PDB entry 4V0Q | X-ray diffraction, 2.30 A resolution | chain A

# Chain A
Name: NS5 polymerase
Source organism: Dengue virus 3
UniProtKB: Q6DLV0 (Q6DLV0_9FLAV); residues 4-895 here correspond to UniProt positions 2494-3385 (UniProt number = residue number + 2490)
Amino-acid sequence (892 residues; each row starts with the number of its first residue):
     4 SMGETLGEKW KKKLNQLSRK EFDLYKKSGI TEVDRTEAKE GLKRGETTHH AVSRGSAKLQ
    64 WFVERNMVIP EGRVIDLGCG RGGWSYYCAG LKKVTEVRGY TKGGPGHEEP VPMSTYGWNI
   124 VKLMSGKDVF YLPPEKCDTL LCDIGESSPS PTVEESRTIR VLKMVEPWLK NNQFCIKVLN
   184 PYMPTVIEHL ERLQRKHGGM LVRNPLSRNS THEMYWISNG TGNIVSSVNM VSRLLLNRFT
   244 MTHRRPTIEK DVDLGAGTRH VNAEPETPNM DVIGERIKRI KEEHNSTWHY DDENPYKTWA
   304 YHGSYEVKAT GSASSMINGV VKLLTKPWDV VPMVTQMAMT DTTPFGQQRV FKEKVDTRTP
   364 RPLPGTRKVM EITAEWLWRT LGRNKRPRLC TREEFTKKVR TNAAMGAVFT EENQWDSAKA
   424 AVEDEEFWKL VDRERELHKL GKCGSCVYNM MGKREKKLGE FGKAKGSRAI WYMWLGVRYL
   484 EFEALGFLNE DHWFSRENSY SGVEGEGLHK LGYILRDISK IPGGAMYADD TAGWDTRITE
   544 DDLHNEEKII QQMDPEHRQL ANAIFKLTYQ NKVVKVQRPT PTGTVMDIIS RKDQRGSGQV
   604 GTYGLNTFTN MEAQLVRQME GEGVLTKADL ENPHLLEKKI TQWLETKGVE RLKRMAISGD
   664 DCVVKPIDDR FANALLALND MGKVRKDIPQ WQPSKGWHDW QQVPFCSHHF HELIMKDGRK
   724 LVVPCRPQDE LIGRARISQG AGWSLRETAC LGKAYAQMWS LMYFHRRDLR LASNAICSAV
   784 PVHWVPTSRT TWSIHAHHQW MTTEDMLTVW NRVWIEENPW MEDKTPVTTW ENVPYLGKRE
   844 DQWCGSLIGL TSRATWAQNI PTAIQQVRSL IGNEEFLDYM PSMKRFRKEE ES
Unresolved in the structure: 4-5, 406-417, 455-469, 884-895
Sequence notes: conflict M5 (Gln2495 in Q6DLV0), I72 (Val2562 in Q6DLV0), E374 (Gly2864 in Q6DLV0)
Ion coordination: Zn2+ site 1: E437, H441, C446, C449; Zn2+ site 2: H712, C728, C847
Residues lining bound ligands: S-adenosylhomocysteine (SAH): S56, G58, S59, G81, C82, G83, R84, G85, G86, W87, T104, K105, H110, E111, K130, D131, V132, F133, D146, I147
From the paper describing this entry:
  - contacts within the chain: Q63-R352, E67-R352 (salt bridge), Y119-E267 (hydrogen bond), E252-R352 (salt bridge), D256-K357 (salt bridge), R262-E267 (hydrogen bond), V97-R262 (backbone contact), E269-R361 (salt bridge), E269-K595
  - conformationally variable residues (order/disorder transition): A406 to Q417, G455 to K468
  - mutagenesis - Y119A, R262A, E267A: increased catalytic activity on de novo initiation/elongation
  - mutagenesis - E269A: decreased catalytic activity (polymerase activity)
  - mutagenesis - Y119A, R262A: decreased catalytic activity (N7 activity)
  - mutagenesis - Y119A, R262A: abolished catalytic activity (2'-O activity)
  - mutagenesis - R262A: abolished catalytic activity (N7 and 2'-O MTase activities)
  - mutagenesis - E267A, E269A: decreased catalytic activity (MTase activities)
  - mutagenesis - K95A, R352A: unchanged catalytic activity (MTase activities)
  - mutagenesis - R352A: increased catalytic activity (RdRp activities)
  - mutagenesis - Y119A, R262A, E269A: abolished growth in response to DENV4 mutant replicons
  - mutagenesis - E267A, R352A: unchanged growth in response to Mutant replicons
  - mutagenesis - E267A: unchanged growth in response to infectious virus recovery
  - mutagenesis - Y119A: abolished growth in response to viable virus
  - mutagenesis - K95A (10-fold): decreased growth in response to mutant virus
  - mutagenesis - R352A: abolished growth in response to virus recovery
  - mutagenesis - K95A (2 fold): increased catalytic activity on RdRp

# In short
Bound to chain A: S-adenosylhomocysteine. E437, H441, C446 and C449 form the Zn2+ site 1. H712, C728 and C847
coordinate Zn2+ site 2. From the paper: Y119A, R262A and E267A increase catalytic activity on de novo
initiation/elongation; conformational variability at A406 and G455; 6 substitutions were tested in all.
Chain A is NS5 polymerase (Dengue virus 3); the structure, Dengue Virus Full Length NS5 Complexed with SAH,
was determined by X-ray diffraction, deposited together with 4V0R.
